Entry 7S0B (X-ray diffraction, 2.90 A resolution); this record covers chains B and F of the 3 polymer chains in the assembly.

== Chain B ==
Protein: N-612-056 Light Chain
Organism: Homo sapiens
Amino-acid sequence (214 residues; row label = number of the first residue in the row):
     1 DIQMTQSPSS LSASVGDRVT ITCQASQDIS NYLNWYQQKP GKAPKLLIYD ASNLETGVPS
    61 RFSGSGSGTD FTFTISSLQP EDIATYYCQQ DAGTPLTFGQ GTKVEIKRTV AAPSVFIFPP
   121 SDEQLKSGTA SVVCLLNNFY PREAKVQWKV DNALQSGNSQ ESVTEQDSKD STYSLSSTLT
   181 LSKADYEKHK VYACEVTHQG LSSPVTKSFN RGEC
Unresolved in the structure: 214
Disulfide bonds: Cys-23/Cys-88, Cys-134/Cys-194

== Chain F ==
Protein: Spike protein S1
Organism: Severe acute respiratory syndrome coronavirus 2
UniProtKB: P0DTC2 (SPIKE_SARS2); residue numbers follow UniProt; this construct covers 319-533
Amino-acid sequence (221 residues; each row starts with the number of its first residue):
   319 RVQPTESIVR FPNITNLCPF GEVFNATRFA SVYAWNRKRI SNCVADYSVL YNSASFSTFK
   379 CYGVSPTKLN DLCFTNVYAD SFVIRGDEVR QIAPGQTGKI ADYNYKLPDD FTGCVIAWNS
   439 NNLDSKVGGN YNYLYRLFRK SNLKPFERDI STEIYQAGST PCNGVEGFNC YFPLQSYGFQ
   499 PTNGVGYQPY RVVVLSFELL HAPATVCGPK KSTNLHHHHH H
Unresolved in the structure: 319-330, 529-539
Sequence notes: expression tag (534-539)
Curated features (UniProtKB/Swiss-Prot):
  - region: Arg-403 to Asp-405 (Integrin-binding motif), Asn-448 to Phe-456 (Immunodominant HLA epitope recognized by the CD8+)
  - glycosylation: Thr-323 (O-linked (GalNAc) threonine), Ser-325 (O-linked (HexNAc...) serine), Asn-331 (N-linked (GlcNAc...) (complex) asparagine), Asn-343 (N-linked (GlcNAc...) (complex) asparagine)
Disulfide bonds: Cys-336/Cys-361, Cys-379/Cys-432, Cys-391/Cys-525, Cys-480/Cys-488
Covalent attachments: N-acetylglucosamine (NAG) linked to Asn-343
Reported in the primary citation:
  - mutagenesis - L452R, N501Y: unchanged binding to N-612-056
  - mutagenesis - E484K (6- to 10-fold): decreased binding to N-612-017
  - mutagenesis - L452R: abolished binding to N-612-017
  - mutagenesis - K417N, N501Y: unchanged binding to N-612-017

== How chain B and chain F interact ==
Pairs across the interface (15; chain B residue first):
  Asp-28(B) with Arg-346(F), salt bridge
  Ser-30(B) with Arg-346(F), hydrogen bond
  Tyr-32(B) with Ala-348(F); Ala-352(F), hydrogen bond (side chain-backbone); Asn-354(F), hydrogen bond; Arg-466(F)
  Tyr-49(B) with Arg-357(F)
  Asp-50(B) with Arg-355(F)
  Glu-55(B) with Arg-357(F), salt bridge
  Thr-56(B) with Arg-357(F)
  Asp-91(B) with Ile-468(F)
  Ala-92(B) with Ile-468(F)
  Gly-93(B) with Ile-468(F)
  Thr-94(B) with Ser-469(F); Thr-470(F)
Other interface residues (no listed pair), chain B (13 interface residues in all): Asn-53, Leu-96
Other interface residues (no listed pair), chain F (14 interface residues in all): Tyr-351, Trp-353, Lys-356, Glu-471
From the paper, about this interface:
  - pairs named by the authors: Asp-28(B)/Arg-346(F) (salt bridge), Glu-55(B)/Arg-357(F) (salt bridge)
  - epitope / paratope residues, chain B: Asp-28(B), Glu-55(B)
  - epitope / paratope residues, chain F: Arg-346(F), Arg-357(F)

== In short ==
Chain B and chain F form an interface of 13 and 14 residues respectively; the contacts include 3 hydrogen
bonds and 2 salt bridges. Polar pairs include Asp-28(B)/Arg-346(F), Glu-55(B)/Arg-357(F) and
Ser-30(B)/Arg-346(F). The authors report salt bridges between Asp-28(B) and Arg-346(F) and Glu-55(B) and
Arg-357(F). From the paper: E484K of chain F reduces binding to N-612-017; epitope/paratope residues
Asp-28(B), Glu-55(B) and Arg-346(F) among others; 4 substitutions were tested in all.
Chain B is N-612-056 Light Chain (Homo sapiens) and chain F is Spike protein S1 (Severe acute respiratory
syndrome coronavirus 2); the structure, Structure of the SARS-CoV-2 RBD in complex with neutralizing antibody
N-612-056, was determined by X-ray diffraction (same publication as 7S0E).
